7BM5 - chains L and H; structure by X-ray diffraction, 2.95 A resolution.

# Chain L
Name: Fab1 light chain
Source organism: Homo sapiens
Amino-acid sequence (215 residues; each row starts with the number of its first residue):
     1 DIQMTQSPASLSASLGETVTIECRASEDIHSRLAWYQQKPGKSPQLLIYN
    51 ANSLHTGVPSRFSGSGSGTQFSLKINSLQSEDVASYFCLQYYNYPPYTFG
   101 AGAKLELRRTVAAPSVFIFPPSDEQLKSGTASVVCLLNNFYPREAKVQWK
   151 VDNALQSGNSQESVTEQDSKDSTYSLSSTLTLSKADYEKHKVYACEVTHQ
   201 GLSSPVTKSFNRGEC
Disordered / not traced: 213-215
Disulfides: C23-C88, C135-C195

# Chain H
Name: Fab1 heavy chain
Source organism: Homo sapiens
Amino-acid sequence (228 residues; each row starts with the number of its first residue):
     1 EVQLVESGGGLVQPGRSLKLSCVASRFTFSNYGMNWIRQTPGKGLEWVAY
    51 IGSTSSHIYYAETVKGRFTISRDNAKNTLYLQMTGLRSEDTALYYCVGHV
   101 RKLGAFFDYWGQGAMVTVSSASTKGPSVFPLAPSSKSTSGGTAALGCLVK
   151 DYFPEPVTVSWNSGALTSGVHTFPAVLQSSGLYSLSSVVTVPSSSLGTQT
   201 YICNVNHKPSNTKVDKKVEPKSCDKTHT
Disordered / not traced: 1, 223-228
Disulfides: C22-C96, C147-C203

# Chain L / chain H interface
Pairs across the interface (69):
  A34(L) - F106(H)  hydrophobic
  Y36(L) - F106(H)
  Y36(L) - F107(H)  hydrogen bond (side chain-backbone)
  Y36(L) - W110(H)
  Q38(L) - Q39(H)  hydrogen bond
  Q38(L) - Y95(H)
  S43(L) - Y95(H)
  S43(L) - W110(H)
  S43(L) - G111(H)  hydrogen bond (side chain-backbone)
  S43(L) - Q112(H)  hydrogen bond (side chain-backbone)
  P44(L) - Y95(H)
  P44(L) - W110(H)
  Q45(L) - D108(H)
  Q45(L) - Y109(H)
  Q45(L) - W110(H)
  L46(L) - F106(H)  hydrophobic
  L46(L) - F107(H)
  L46(L) - D108(H)
  Y49(L) - L103(H)  hydrophobic
  Y49(L) - F106(H)  hydrophobic
  S85(L) - K43(H)  hydrogen bond
  F87(L) - K43(H)
  L89(L) - F106(H)  hydrophobic
  L89(L) - F107(H)  hydrophobic
  Y91(L) - F106(H)  hydrophobic
  Y94(L) - A105(H)  hydrophobic
  P95(L) - W47(H)
  Y97(L) - W47(H)
  Y97(L) - Y50(H)
  F99(L) - I37(H)  hydrophobic
  F99(L) - L45(H)  hydrophobic
  F99(L) - W47(H)  hydrophobic
  F99(L) - F107(H)  hydrophobic
  F99(L) - W110(H)  hydrophobic
  A101(L) - K43(H)
  K104(L) - K43(H)
  F117(L) - T142(H)
  F117(L) - A144(H)  hydrophobic
  I118(L) - S134(H)  hydrogen bond (backbone-side chain)
  F119(L) - L131(H)  hydrophobic
  F119(L) - A132(H)
  F119(L) - A144(H)
  S122(L) - F129(H)
  S122(L) - P130(H)
  D123(L) - K221(H)  salt bridge
  E124(L) - F129(H)
  Q125(L) - F129(H)
  Q125(L) - L148(H)
  S128(L) - F129(H)
  T130(L) - K150(H)
  S132(L) - L148(H)
  V134(L) - L131(H)  hydrophobic
  L136(L) - F173(H)  hydrophobic
  L136(L) - V188(H)  hydrophobic
  N138(L) - H171(H)  hydrogen bond
  N138(L) - T190(H)  hydrogen bond
  N139(L) - H171(H)
  Q161(L) - V176(H)
  Q161(L) - L177(H)
  Q161(L) - Q178(H)
  S163(L) - F173(H)
  S163(L) - P174(H)  hydrogen bond (side chain-backbone)
  V164(L) - P174(H)
  T165(L) - P174(H)
  S175(L) - H171(H)  hydrogen bond
  S175(L) - F173(H)
  L176(L) - F173(H)
  S177(L) - F173(H)
  K208(L) - K136(H)
Other interface residues (no listed pair), chain L (46 interface residues in all): K42, P96, V116, L137, E162, T179
Other interface residues (no listed pair), chain H (44 interface residues in all): Y59, Y60, G113, P133, A143, L145, T172, S186, K216

# Overview
Chain L and chain H form an interface of 46 and 44 residues respectively, with 10 hydrogen bonds and 1 salt
bridge. Polar contacts include D123(L)-K221(H), Y36(L)-F107(H) and Q38(L)-Q39(H).
Here chain L is Fab1 light chain and chain H is Fab1 heavy chain, both from Homo sapiens. Entry 7BM5 (Crystal
structure of Fab1, the Fab fragment of the anti-BamA monoclonal antibody MAB1) was determined by X-ray
diffraction.
